PDB entry 3V4E | X-ray diffraction, 1.95 A resolution | chains A and B of the 3 polymer chains in the assembly

# Chain A (and B)
Protein: Galactoside O-acetyltransferase
From: Staphylococcus aureus subsp. aureus
Notes: EC 2.3.1.-; chain B of this document is another copy of the same molecule, construct and numbering; everything in this record applies to it too
UniProt: Q5HCZ5 (ATRF2_STAAC); residue numbers follow UniProt; this construct covers 1-199
Chain sequence (202 residues; each row starts with the number of its first residue; numbers below 1 keep their minus sign (Ser-2 is residue -2)):
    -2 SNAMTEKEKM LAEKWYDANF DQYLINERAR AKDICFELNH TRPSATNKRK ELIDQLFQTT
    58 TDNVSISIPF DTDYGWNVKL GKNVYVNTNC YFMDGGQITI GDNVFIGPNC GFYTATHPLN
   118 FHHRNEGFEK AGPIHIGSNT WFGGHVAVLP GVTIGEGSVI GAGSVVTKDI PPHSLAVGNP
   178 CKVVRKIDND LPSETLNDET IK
Disordered / not traced: -2 to 0, 189-199
Construct notes: expression tag (-2 to 0)
Small-molecule neighbours:
  - coenzyme A (COA), molecule 1: Met90, Tyr110, Ala112, His114, Leu146, Pro147, Val162, Thr164, Lys165, Asn176, Pro177
  - coenzyme A (COA), molecule 2: Gly104, Pro105, Trp138, Phe139, Gly140, Gly141, Gly158, Ala159, Leu172, Val174, Gly175, Arg182
From the paper describing this entry:
  - binding site for coenzyme A: Asn84, Ala112, Gly141, Lys165, Arg182

# Chain A / chain B interface
Pairs across the interface (53):
  Asn36(A) - Phe33(B)
  Asn36(A) - His37(B)
  His37(A) - Phe33(B)
  His37(A) - His37(B)
  Thr38(A) - Phe33(B)
  Arg39(A) - Asp30(B)
  Arg39(A) - Phe33(B)
  Pro40(A) - Lys29(B)
  Pro40(A) - Asp30(B)
  Pro40(A) - Phe33(B)
  Ser41(A) - Asp30(B)  hydrogen bond (backbone-side chain)
  Ile65(A) - Phe33(B)  hydrophobic
  Tyr82(A) - Asn16(B)
  Asn84(A) - Tyr88(B)  hydrogen bond
  Asn84(A) - Met90(B)
  Thr85(A) - Asp68(B)
  Thr85(A) - Tyr88(B)
  Asn86(A) - Asn86(B)  hydrogen bond
  Asn100(A) - Asn122(B)
  Phe102(A) - His114(B)
  Phe102(A) - Arg121(B)
  Phe102(A) - Asn122(B)
  Pro105(A) - Tyr88(B)  hydrophobic
  Pro105(A) - Tyr110(B)
  Asn136(A) - Phe118(B)
  Asn136(A) - Arg121(B)  hydrogen bond (backbone-side chain)
  Asn136(A) - Asn122(B)  hydrogen bond
  Thr137(A) - Arg121(B)
  Trp138(A) - Thr113(B)
  Trp138(A) - His114(B)
  Trp138(A) - Arg121(B)
  Gly141(A) - Tyr110(B)
  His142(A) - Asn106(B)  hydrogen bond (side chain-backbone)
  His142(A) - Gly108(B)
  His142(A) - Tyr110(B)  hydrogen bond
  His142(A) - Val143(B)
  Val156(A) - Leu116(B)  hydrophobic
  Val156(A) - Arg121(B)
  Ala159(A) - Leu146(B)  hydrophobic
  Ala159(A) - Val162(B)
  Gly160(A) - Val162(B)
  Gly160(A) - Asn176(B)  hydrogen bond (backbone-side chain)
  Asn176(A) - Asn176(B)
  Arg182(A) - Leu116(B)
  Ile184(A) - Leu116(B)
  Asp185(A) - Asn117(B)  hydrogen bond (backbone-side chain)
  Asn186(A) - Leu116(B)
  Asn186(A) - Asn117(B)
  Asn186(A) - Phe118(B)  hydrogen bond (side chain-backbone)
  Asn186(A) - His119(B)  hydrogen bond (backbone-side chain)
  Asp187(A) - Asn117(B)  hydrogen bond (backbone-side chain)
  Asp187(A) - His119(B)
  Leu188(A) - His119(B)
Also at the interface, not in a pair above, chain A (35 interface residues in all): Asn106, Gly154, Ser155, His170, Leu172, Gly175
Also at the interface, not in a pair above, chain B (28 interface residues in all): Ala112, Pro115, His142, Ala144

# In short
35 residues of chain A face 28 of chain B across their interface; the contacts include 12 hydrogen bonds.
Polar contacts include Ser41(A)-Asp30(B), Asn84(A)-Tyr88(B) and Asn86(A)-Asn86(B). Bound to chain A: coenzyme
A. From the paper: a binding site for coenzyme A at Asn84(A), Ala112(A) and Gly141(A) among others.
Both chains are Galactoside O-acetyltransferase (Staphylococcus aureus subsp. aureus). Entry 3V4E (Crystal
Structure of the galactoside O-acetyltransferase in complex with CoA) was determined by X-ray diffraction
(same publication as 3FTT).
